PDB entry 6HTP | X-ray diffraction, 3.00 A resolution | chains F and G of the 28 polymer chains in the assembly

== Chain F ==
Protein: Probable proteasome subunit alpha type-7
Source organism: Saccharomyces cerevisiae (strain ATCC 204508 / S288c)
Notes: EC 3.4.25.1
UniProtKB: P21242 (PSA7_YEAST); residues -3 to 284 here correspond to UniProt positions 1-288 (UniProt number = residue number + 4)
Amino-acid sequence (288 residues; each row starts with the number of its first residue; numbers below 1 keep their minus sign (Met-3 is residue -3)):
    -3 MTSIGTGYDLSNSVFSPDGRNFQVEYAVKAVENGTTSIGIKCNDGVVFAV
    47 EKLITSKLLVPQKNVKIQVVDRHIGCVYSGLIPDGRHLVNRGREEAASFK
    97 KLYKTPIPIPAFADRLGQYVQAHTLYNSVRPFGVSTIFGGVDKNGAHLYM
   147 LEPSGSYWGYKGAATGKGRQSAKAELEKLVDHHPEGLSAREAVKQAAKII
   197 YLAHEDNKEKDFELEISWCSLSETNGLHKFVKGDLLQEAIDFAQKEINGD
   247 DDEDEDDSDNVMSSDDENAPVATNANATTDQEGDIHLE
Disordered / not traced: -3 to 1, 245-284
Swiss-Prot annotation at these positions:
  - modified residue: Thr-2 (N-acetylthreonine)

== Chain G ==
Protein: Proteasome subunit alpha type-1
Source organism: Saccharomyces cerevisiae (strain ATCC 204508 / S288c)
Notes: EC 3.4.25.1
UniProtKB: P21243 (PSA1_YEAST); residues -8 to 243 here correspond to UniProt positions 1-252 (UniProt number = residue number + 9)
Amino-acid sequence (252 residues; each row starts with the number of its first residue; numbers below 1 keep their minus sign (Met-8 is residue -8)):
    -8 MSGAAAASAAGYDRHITIFSPEGRLYQVEYAFKATNQTNINSLAVRGKDC
    42 TVVISQKKVPDKLLDPTTVSYIFCISRTIGMVVNGPIPDARNAALRAKAE
    92 AAEFRYKYGYDMPCDVLAKRMANLSQIYTQRAYMRPLGVILTFVSVDEEL
   142 GPSIYKTDPAGYYVGYKATATGPKQQEITTNLENHFKKSKIDHINEESWE
   192 KVVEFAITHMIDALGTEFSKNDLEVGVATKDKFFTLSAENIEERLVAIAE
   242 QD
Disordered / not traced: -8 to 1, 243
Ion coordination: Mg2+: Thr8, Arg122, Met125

== How chain F and chain G interact ==
Pairs across the interface (62):
  Thr2(F) with His6(G)
  Gly3(F) with His6(G)
  Tyr4(F) with Arg5(G); His6(G); Tyr21(G)
  Ser9(F) with Arg126(G)
  Val10(F) with His6(G); Gln18(G)
  Phe11(F) with Gln18(G), hydrogen bond (backbone-side chain); Tyr21(G); Ala22(G), hydrophobic; Ala25(G), hydrophobic; Arg126(G); Pro127(G)
  Ser12(F) with Tyr21(G)
  Pro13(F) with Tyr21(G), hydrophobic; Lys24(G), hydrogen bond (backbone-side chain)
  Asp14(F) with Lys24(G)
  Gly15(F) with Tyr21(G); Ala25(G)
  Lys37(F) with Asp56(G), salt bridge
  Asp110(F) with Arg82(G)
  Gln114(F) with Arg82(G), hydrogen bond (side chain-backbone); Asn83(G); Leu86(G)
  Gln117(F) with Pro79(G); Asp80(G); Asn83(G), hydrogen bond; Arg126(G)
  Thr120(F) with Arg126(G), hydrogen bond (backbone-side chain)
  Leu121(F) with Asn83(G); Tyr124(G); Arg126(G); Leu128(G), hydrophobic
  Tyr122(F) with Tyr124(G); Met125(G), hydrophobic
  Ser150(F) with Pro79(G)
  Gly151(F) with Pro79(G)
  Ser152(F) with Ile78(G); Pro79(G)
  Tyr153(F) with Arg82(G), hydrogen bond (backbone-side chain)
  Trp154(F) with Leu55(G), hydrophobic; Thr59(G); Val60(G), hydrophobic; Tyr62(G); Ile78(G), hydrophobic; Arg82(G)
  Gly155(F) with Leu55(G); Asp56(G), hydrogen bond (backbone-backbone); Thr59(G), hydrogen bond (backbone-side chain)
  Tyr156(F) with Leu54(G); Leu55(G); Asp56(G)
  Lys157(F) with Lys53(G); Leu54(G), hydrogen bond (backbone-backbone); Leu55(G)
  Gly158(F) with Leu54(G)
  Leu172(F) with Leu54(G), hydrophobic
  Glu173(F) with Lys53(G); Leu54(G)
  Val176(F) with Leu54(G), hydrophobic
  Asp177(F) with Lys53(G), salt bridge
Interface residues without a listed pair, chain F (32 interface residues in all): Tyr145, Lys169
Interface residues without a listed pair, chain G (28 interface residues in all): Asp52, Ser61, Gly129

== In short ==
32 residues of chain F face 28 of chain G across their interface; the contacts include 9 hydrogen bonds and 2
salt bridges. Among the polar pairs are Lys37(F)-Asp56(G), Asp177(F)-Lys53(G) and Phe11(F)-Gln18(G). Thr8(G),
Arg122(G) and Met125(G) coordinate Mg2+.
Here chain F is Probable proteasome subunit alpha type-7 and chain G is Proteasome subunit alpha type-1, both
from Saccharomyces cerevisiae (strain ATCC 204508 / S288c). Entry 6HTP (Yeast 20S proteasome with human beta2c
(S171G) in complex with 7) was determined by X-ray diffraction (same publication as 6HTB, 6HTC, 6HTD, 6HTR,
6HUB, 6HUC and 30 further entries).
